Entry 8TQ9 (X-ray diffraction, 2.90 A resolution); this record covers chains H and L of the 5 polymer chains in the assembly.

# Chain H
Molecule: Fab.S19.8 Heavy Chain
Source organism: Mus musculus
Notes: antibody fragment or engineered binder
Chain sequence (218 residues; each row starts with the number of its first residue):
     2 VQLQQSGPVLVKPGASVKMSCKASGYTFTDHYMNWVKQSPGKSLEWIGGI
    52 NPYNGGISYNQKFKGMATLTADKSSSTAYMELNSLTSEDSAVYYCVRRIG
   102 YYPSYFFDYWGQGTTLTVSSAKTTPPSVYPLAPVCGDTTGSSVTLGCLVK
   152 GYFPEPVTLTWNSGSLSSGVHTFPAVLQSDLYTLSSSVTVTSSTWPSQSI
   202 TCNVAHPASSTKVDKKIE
Disulfide bonds: Cys22-Cys96, Cys148-Cys203

# Chain L
Molecule: Fab.S19.8 Light Chain
Source organism: Mus musculus
Notes: antibody fragment or engineered binder
Chain sequence (214 residues; row label = number of the first residue in the row):
     1 STTVTQSPASLSVATGEKVTIRCITSTDIDDNMNWYQQKPGEPPKLLISE
    51 GNTLRPGVPSRFSSSGFGTDFVFTIENTLSEDFADYYCLQSDDMPLTFGA
   101 GTKLELKRADAAPTVSIFPPSSEQLTSGGASVVCFLNNFYPKDINVKWKI
   151 DGSERQNGVLNSWTDQDSKDSTYSMSSTLTLTKDEYERHNSYTCEATHKT
   201 STSPIVKSFNRNEC
Unresolved in the structure: 213-214
Disulfide bonds: Cys23-Cys88, Cys134-Cys194

# Interface between chain H and chain L
Pairs across the interface (65; chain H residue first):
  Gln39(H) - Gln38(L)  hydrogen bond
  Gln39(H) - Tyr87(L)
  Ser44(H) - Tyr87(L)
  Leu45(H) - Tyr87(L)  hydrophobic
  Leu45(H) - Phe98(L)  hydrophobic
  Trp47(H) - Met94(L)  hydrophobic
  Trp47(H) - Pro95(L)  hydrophobic
  Trp47(H) - Leu96(L)
  Asn61(H) - Pro95(L)
  Tyr95(H) - Gln38(L)  hydrogen bond
  Tyr95(H) - Pro43(L)  hydrophobic
  Ile100(H) - Arg55(L)
  Ser105(H) - Glu50(L)
  Tyr106(H) - Glu50(L)  hydrogen bond (backbone-side chain)
  Tyr106(H) - Ser91(L)
  Tyr106(H) - Met94(L)  hydrophobic
  Tyr106(H) - Leu96(L)
  Phe107(H) - Asn34(L)
  Phe107(H) - Tyr36(L)
  Phe107(H) - Leu46(L)  hydrophobic
  Phe107(H) - Ser49(L)
  Phe107(H) - Glu50(L)
  Phe107(H) - Ser91(L)
  Phe108(H) - Tyr36(L)  hydrogen bond (backbone-side chain)
  Phe108(H) - Leu46(L)
  Phe108(H) - Leu89(L)  hydrophobic
  Phe108(H) - Leu96(L)  hydrophobic
  Phe108(H) - Phe98(L)  hydrophobic
  Trp111(H) - Tyr36(L)
  Trp111(H) - Pro43(L)  hydrophobic
  Trp111(H) - Pro44(L)
  Gly112(H) - Pro43(L)
  Tyr130(H) - Ser121(L)
  Tyr130(H) - Gln124(L)
  Tyr130(H) - Ser127(L)
  Pro131(H) - Ser121(L)
  Leu132(H) - Phe118(L)
  Ala133(H) - Phe118(L)
  Ala133(H) - Pro119(L)
  Val135(H) - Phe209(L)  hydrophobic
  Thr145(H) - Ser116(L)
  Thr145(H) - Phe118(L)
  Thr145(H) - Phe135(L)
  Gly147(H) - Phe135(L)
  His172(H) - Asn137(L)
  His172(H) - Asn138(L)  hydrogen bond
  His172(H) - Ser174(L)  hydrogen bond
  Phe174(H) - Phe135(L)  hydrophobic
  Phe174(H) - Asn137(L)
  Phe174(H) - Ser162(L)
  Phe174(H) - Thr164(L)
  Phe174(H) - Ser174(L)
  Phe174(H) - Met175(L)
  Phe174(H) - Ser176(L)
  Pro175(H) - Ser162(L)  hydrogen bond (backbone-side chain)
  Pro175(H) - Trp163(L)
  Val177(H) - Leu160(L)  hydrophobic
  Val177(H) - Ser162(L)
  Gln179(H) - Leu160(L)
  Gln179(H) - Thr180(L)
  Ser186(H) - Ser176(L)
  Ser187(H) - Phe135(L)
  Ser188(H) - Phe135(L)
  Ser188(H) - Asn137(L)  hydrogen bond
  Lys216(H) - Glu123(L)
Also at the interface, not in a pair above, chain H (40 interface residues in all): Val37, Glu46, Ser59, Asp109, Gln113, Pro134, Leu146, Leu149, Lys151, Leu178, Thr190
Also at the interface, not in a pair above, chain L (42 interface residues in all): Glu42, Asp92, Gly99, Ser131, Val133, Asp167, Thr178

# In short
40 residues of chain H and 42 residues of chain L are in contact, with 8 hydrogen bonds. Polar contacts
include Gln39(H)-Gln38(L), Tyr95(H)-Gln38(L) and Tyr106(H)-Glu50(L).
Chain H is Fab.S19.8 Heavy Chain and chain L is Fab.S19.8 Light Chain, both from Mus musculus; the structure,
Crystal structure of Fab.S19.8 in complex with MHC-I (H2-Dd), was determined by X-ray diffraction together
with 8TQ7 and 8TQ8 from the same study.
